PDB entry 9JPU | electron microscopy, 3.25 A resolution | chains A and C of the 9 polymer chains in the assembly

== Chain A (and C) ==
Molecule: V(D)J recombination-activating protein 1
From: Mus musculus
Notes: EC 3.1.-.-, 2.3.2.27; chain C of this document is another copy of the same molecule, construct and numbering; everything in this record applies to it too
UniProt: P15919 (RAG1_MOUSE); residue numbers follow UniProt; this construct covers 1-1040
Chain sequence (1040 residues; each row starts with the number of its first residue):
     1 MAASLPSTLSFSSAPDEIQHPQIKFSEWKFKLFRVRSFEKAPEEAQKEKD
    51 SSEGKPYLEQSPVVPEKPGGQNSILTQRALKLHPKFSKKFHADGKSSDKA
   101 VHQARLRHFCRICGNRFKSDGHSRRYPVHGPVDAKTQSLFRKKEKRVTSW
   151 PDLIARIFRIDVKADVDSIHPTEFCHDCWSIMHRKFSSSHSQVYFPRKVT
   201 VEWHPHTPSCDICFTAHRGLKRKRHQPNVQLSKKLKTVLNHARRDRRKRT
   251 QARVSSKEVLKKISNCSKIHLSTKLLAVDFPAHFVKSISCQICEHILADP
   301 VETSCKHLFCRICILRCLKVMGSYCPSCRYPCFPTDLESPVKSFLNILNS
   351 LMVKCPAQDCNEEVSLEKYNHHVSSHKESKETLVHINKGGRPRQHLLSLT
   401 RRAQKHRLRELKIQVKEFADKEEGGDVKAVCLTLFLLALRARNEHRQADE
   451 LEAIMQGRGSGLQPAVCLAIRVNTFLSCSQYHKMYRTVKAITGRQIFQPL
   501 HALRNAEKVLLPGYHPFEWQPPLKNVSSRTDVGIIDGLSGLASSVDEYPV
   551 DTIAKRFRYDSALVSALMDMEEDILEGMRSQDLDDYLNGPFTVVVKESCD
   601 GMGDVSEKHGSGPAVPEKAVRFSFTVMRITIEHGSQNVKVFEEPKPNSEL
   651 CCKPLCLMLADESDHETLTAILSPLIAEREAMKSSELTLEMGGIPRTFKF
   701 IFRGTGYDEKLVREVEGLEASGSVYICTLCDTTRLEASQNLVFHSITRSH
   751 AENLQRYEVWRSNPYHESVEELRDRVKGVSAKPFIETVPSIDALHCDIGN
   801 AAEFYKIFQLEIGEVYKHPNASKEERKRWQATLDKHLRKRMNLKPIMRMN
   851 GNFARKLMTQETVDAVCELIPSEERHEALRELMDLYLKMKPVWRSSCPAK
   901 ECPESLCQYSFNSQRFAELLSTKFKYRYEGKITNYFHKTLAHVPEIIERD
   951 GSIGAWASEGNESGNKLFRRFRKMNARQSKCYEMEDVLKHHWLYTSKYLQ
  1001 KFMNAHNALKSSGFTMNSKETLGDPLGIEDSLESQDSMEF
Unresolved in the structure: 1-460, 1009-1040 (chain C: 1-460, 1008-1040)
Ion coordination: Ca2+: Asp600 (shared with 1 residue of chain F); Zn2+: Cys727, Cys730, His937, His942
Swiss-Prot annotation at these positions:
  - zinc finger: Cys290 to Arg329 (RING-type), Leu351 to Lys380 (RAG1-type)
  - DNA-binding region: Gly389 to Gln456 (NBD)
  - binding site (Zn(2+)): Cys266, His270, Cys290, Cys293, His295, Cys305, His307, Cys310, Cys313, Cys325, Cys328, Cys355, Cys360, His372, His376
  - binding site (a divalent metal cation): Asp600, Asp708, Glu962
  - site: Trp893 (Essential for DNA hairpin formation, participates in base-stacking interactions near the cleavage site)
  - cross-link: Lys233 (Glycyl lysine isopeptide (Lys-Gly) (interchain with G-Cter in ubiquitin))
  - mutagenesis: Lys233 (K233M: Abolishes autoubiquitination), His307 (H307A: Displays lower E3 ligase activity and affects the joining step of V(D)J recombination), Cys325 (C325G: Loss of E3 ligase activity and affects the joining step of V(D)J recombination), Arg391 (R391A: Defects in converting nicked products to hairpins; R391L: Impairs DNA-binding and hairpin formation while maintaining some nicking activity), Arg393 (R393A: Impairs DNA-binding and hairpin formation while maintaining some nicking activity), Arg401 (R401A: Allows robust hairpin activity), Arg402 (R402A: Defects in converting nicked products to hairpins), Lys405 (K405A: Reduced hairpin activity), His406 (H406A: Allows robust hairpin activity), Arg407 (R407A: Impairs DNA-binding and reduces hairpin formation without affecting nicking activity), Asn443 (N443A: Impairs DNA-binding; when associated with A-445), His445 (H445A: Impairs DNA-binding; when associated with A-443), 23 further mutagenesis entries in UniProt

== Chain A / chain C interface ==
Pairs across the interface (55):
  Gly461(A) with Arg494(C)
  Leu462(A) with Ile491(C), hydrophobic
  Val466(A) with Ile491(C), hydrophobic
  Ile470(A) with Met484(C), hydrophobic; Thr487(C); Val488(C), hydrophobic
  Asn473(A) with Gln480(C); Lys483(C), hydrogen bond
  Thr474(A) with Leu476(C); Gln480(C)
  Phe475(A) with Gln480(C)
  Leu476(A) with Thr474(C); Leu476(C), hydrophobic
  Gln480(A) with Asn473(C); Thr474(C); Phe475(C)
  Lys483(A) with Asn473(C), hydrogen bond; Met1003(C)
  Met484(A) with Ile470(C), hydrophobic; Met484(C), hydrophobic
  Arg486(A) with His1006(C), hydrogen bond
  Thr487(A) with Phe1002(C); Met1003(C), hydrogen bond (side chain-backbone)
  Val488(A) with Leu462(C), hydrophobic; Ile470(C), hydrophobic
  Ala490(A) with His1006(C)
  Ile491(A) with Val466(C), hydrophobic
  Thr492(A) with Leu462(C)
  Arg494(A) with Gly461(C); Ile496(C)
  Ile496(A) with Arg494(C)
  Phe497(A) with Phe497(C), hydrophobic
  Glu607(A) with Lys844(C)
  His609(A) with Asn842(C); Leu843(C); Lys844(C); Ile846(C)
  Gly610(A) with Asn842(C), hydrogen bond (backbone-backbone)
  Ser611(A) with Asn842(C)
  Arg838(A) with Glu607(C), salt bridge; Ala614(C)
  Asn842(A) with His609(C); Gly610(C), hydrogen bond (backbone-backbone); Ser611(C)
  Leu843(A) with His609(C)
  Lys844(A) with Ser606(C), hydrogen bond; Glu607(C), hydrogen bond (side chain-backbone); His609(C)
  Arg970(A) with Met974(C)
  Met974(A) with Arg970(C); Met974(C), hydrophobic
  Met1003(A) with Lys483(C); Thr487(C)
  His1006(A) with Arg486(C), hydrogen bond; Ala490(C)
Interface residues without a listed pair, chain A (36 interface residues in all): Ala614, Ile846, Phe853, Phe1002
Interface residues without a listed pair, chain C (40 interface residues in all): Thr492, Arg838, Phe853, Lys856, Lys980, Ala1005

== In short ==
The interface between chain A and chain C involves 36 residues on one side and 40 on the other; the contacts
include 9 hydrogen bonds and 1 salt bridge. Among the polar pairs are Arg838(A)-Glu607(C), Asn473(A)-Lys483(C)
and Arg486(A)-His1006(C).
Chain A and chain C are both V(D)J recombination-activating protein 1 (Mus musculus); the structure, CryoEM
structure of mouse RAG SEC-PHD, was determined by electron microscopy, deposited together with 9JPX, 9JQN,
9JTS and 9JTU.
